Entry 3H3V (X-ray diffraction, 4.00 A resolution); this record covers chains E and H of the 15 polymer chains in the assembly.

[Chain E]
Molecule: DNA-directed RNA polymerase II subunit RPB4
Source organism: Saccharomyces cerevisiae
Notes: EC 2.7.7.6
Reference sequence: P20433 (RPB4_YEAST); numbering as in UniProt (aligned over 1-221)
Sequence (221 residues; row label = number of the first residue in the row):
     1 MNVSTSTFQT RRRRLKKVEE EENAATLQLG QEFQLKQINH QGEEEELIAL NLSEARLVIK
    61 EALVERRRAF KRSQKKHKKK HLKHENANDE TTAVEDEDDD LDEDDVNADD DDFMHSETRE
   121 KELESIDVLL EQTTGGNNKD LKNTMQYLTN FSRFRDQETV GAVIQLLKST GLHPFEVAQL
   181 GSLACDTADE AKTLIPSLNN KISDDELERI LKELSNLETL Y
Unresolved in the structure: 1-3, 77-117
UniProt features mapped onto this chain:
  - modified residue: M1 (N-acetylmethionine), T91 (Phosphothreonine), T92 (Phosphothreonine)

[Chain H]
Molecule: DNA-directed RNA polymerase II subunit RPB7
Source organism: Saccharomyces cerevisiae
Notes: EC 2.7.7.6
Reference sequence: P34087 (RPB7_YEAST); residues 1-171 here = UniProt positions 1-171
Sequence (171 residues; row label = number of the first residue in the row):
     1 MFFIKDLSLN ITLHPSFFGP RMKQYLKTKL LEEVEGSCTG KFGYILCVLD YDNIDIQRGR
    61 ILPTDGSAEF NVKYRAVVFK PFKGEVVDGT VVSCSQHGFE VQVGPMKVFV TKHLMPQDLT
   121 FNAGSNPPSY QSSEDVITIK SRIRVKIEGC ISQVSSIHAI GSIKEDYLGA I
UniProt features mapped onto this chain:
  - mutagenesis: V108 to H113 (Lowers nucleic-acid binding of RPB4-RPB7 by 10-fold; no effect on association with Pol II core complex; abolishes transcriptional activity of Pol II), I151 to H158 (No effect on nucleic-acid binding of RPB4-RPB7 and on association with Pol II core complex; abolishes transcriptional activity of Pol II)

[Chain E / chain H interface]
Pairs across the interface (85; chain E residue first):
  S4(E) with L9(H)
  T5(E) with S8(H); L9(H); Y74(H)
  S6(E) with L7(H); S8(H), hydrogen bond (backbone-backbone); F42(H)
  T7(E) with D6(H); F42(H)
  F8(E) with D6(H); K73(H)
  N23(E) with F82(H); K83(H)
  A24(E) with K83(H)
  A25(E) with K83(H), hydrogen bond (backbone-backbone); G84(H)
  L29(E) with F3(H), hydrophobic; F82(H), hydrophobic
  E32(E) with K5(H), hydrogen bond (backbone-side chain); K41(H); F42(H)
  F33(E) with F3(H), hydrophobic; K41(H); K80(H)
  Q37(E) with I4(H); K5(H), hydrogen bond
  I38(E) with D6(H)
  N39(E) with D6(H); R75(H), hydrogen bond
  H40(E) with K73(H)
  E45(E) with R75(H), salt bridge
  L47(E) with F3(H), hydrophobic
  I48(E) with F2(H); F3(H); I4(H), hydrogen bond (backbone-backbone)
  A49(E) with F2(H)
  L50(E) with F2(H), hydrogen bond (backbone-backbone); V77(H), hydrophobic
  L52(E) with F2(H), hydrophobic
  V58(E) with L49(H), hydrophobic
  A62(E) with L49(H), hydrophobic; D50(H)
  L63(E) with C47(H), hydrophobic
  R66(E) with E35(H), salt bridge; C47(H); V48(H), hydrogen bond (side chain-backbone); Y51(H)
  A69(E) with D52(H)
  F70(E) with Y51(H), hydrophobic
  N138(E) with E35(H), hydrogen bond (side chain-backbone); G36(H)
  D140(E) with G36(H); Y44(H); P105(H)
  L141(E) with L46(H); C47(H), hydrophobic
  N143(E) with Q102(H), hydrogen bond
  T144(E) with F2(H); L46(H); P105(H)
  Y147(E) with D88(H), hydrogen bond (side chain-backbone); G89(H); Q102(H); V103(H), hydrophobic; G104(H)
  N150(E) with R142(H)
  F151(E) with G89(H); T90(H); R142(H)
  F175(E) with M1(H); E85(H)
  A178(E) with M1(H)
  Q179(E) with M1(H); V86(H)
  L183(E) with V86(H); D88(H); R144(H)
  A184(E) with R144(H), hydrogen bond (backbone-side chain)
  D189(E) with Y167(H)
  E190(E) with R144(H), salt bridge; Y167(H)
  L194(E) with V86(H); R144(H); Y167(H); L168(H), hydrophobic
Other interface residues (no listed pair), chain E (49 interface residues in all): G30, A55, I59, E65, S73, L148
Other interface residues (no listed pair), chain H (48 interface residues in all): Q24, L31, V34, D55, V87, D166

[Overview]
The interface between chain E and chain H involves 49 residues on one side and 48 on the other; the contacts
include 12 hydrogen bonds and 3 salt bridges. Among the polar pairs are E45(E)-R75(H), R66(E)-E35(H) and
E190(E)-R144(H).
Chain E is DNA-directed RNA polymerase II subunit RPB4 and chain H is DNA-directed RNA polymerase II subunit
RPB7, both from Saccharomyces cerevisiae; the structure, Yeast RNAP II containing poly(A)-signal sequence in
the active site, was determined by X-ray diffraction.
